Entry 9E01 (electron microscopy, 2.40 A resolution); this record covers chains F and I of the 9 polymer chains in the assembly.

# Chain F
Molecule: Sec-independent protein translocase protein TatB
Source organism: Escherichia coli
UniProt: C3SK17 (C3SK17_ECOLX); residues 1-171 here = UniProt positions 1-171
Amino-acid sequence (171 residues; numbered 1 to 171; the number before each row is that of its first residue):
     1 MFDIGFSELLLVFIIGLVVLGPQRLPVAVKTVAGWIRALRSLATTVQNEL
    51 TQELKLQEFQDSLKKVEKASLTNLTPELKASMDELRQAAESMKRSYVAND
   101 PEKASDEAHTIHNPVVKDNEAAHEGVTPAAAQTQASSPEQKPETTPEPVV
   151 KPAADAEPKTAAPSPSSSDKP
Disordered / not traced: 65-171

# Chain I
Molecule: Glucans biosynthesis protein D
Source organism: Escherichia coli
UniProt: A0A138L4Y6 (A0A138L4Y6_ECOLX); residue numbers follow UniProt; this construct covers 1-551
Amino-acid sequence (552 residues; row label = number of the first residue in the row; numbering starts at 0):
     0 SMDRRRFIKGSMAMAAVCGTSGIASLFSQAAFAADSDIADGQTQRFDFSI
    50 LQSMAHDLAQTAWRGAPRPLPDTLATMTPQAYNSIQYDAEKSLWHNVENR
   100 QLDAQFFHMGMGFRRRVRMFSVDPATHLAREIHFRPELFKYNDAGVDTKQ
   150 LEGQSDLGFAGFRVFKAPELARRDVVSFLGASYFRAVDDTYQYGLSARGL
   200 AIDTYTDSKEEFPDFTAFWFDTVKPGATTFTVYALLDSASITGAYKFTIH
   250 CEKSQVIMDVENHLYARKDIKQLGIAPMTSMFSCGTNERRMCDTIHPQIH
   300 DSDRLSMWRGNGEWICRPLNNPQKLQFNAYTDNNPKGFGLLQLDRDFSHY
   350 QDIMGWYNKRPSLWVEPRNKWGKGTIGLMEIPTTGETLDNIVCFWQPEKA
   400 VKAGDEFAFQYRLYWSAQPPVHCPLARVMATRTGMGGFSEGWAPGEHYPE
   450 KWARRFAVDFVGGDLKAAAPKGIEPVITLSSGEAKQIEILYIEPIDGYRI
   500 QFDWYPTSDSTDPVDMRMYLRCQGDAISETWLYQYFPPAPDKRQYVDDRV
   550 MS
Disordered / not traced: 0, 28-551
Sequence notes: expression tag (0)

# How chain F and chain I interact
Residue-residue contacts (22; chain F residue first):
  Met-1(F) / Cys-17(I)
  Met-1(F) / Gly-18(I)
  Met-1(F) / Ser-20(I)
  Met-1(F) / Gly-21(I)
  Phe-2(F) / Gly-18(I)  hydrogen bond (backbone-backbone)
  Leu-39(F) / Ala-12(I)
  Leu-39(F) / Ala-15(I)  hydrophobic
  Leu-39(F) / Val-16(I)
  Arg-40(F) / Val-16(I)
  Leu-42(F) / Arg-5(I)
  Leu-42(F) / Lys-8(I)
  Leu-42(F) / Ala-12(I)  hydrophobic
  Ala-43(F) / Ala-12(I)
  Ala-43(F) / Val-16(I)  hydrophobic
  Thr-45(F) / Arg-5(I)
  Val-46(F) / Gly-9(I)
  Val-46(F) / Met-13(I)  hydrophobic
  Gln-47(F) / Met-13(I)
  Gln-47(F) / Leu-25(I)  hydrogen bond (side chain-backbone)
  Glu-49(F) / Arg-5(I)  salt bridge
  Leu-50(F) / Met-1(I)  hydrophobic
  Glu-53(F) / Met-1(I)
Also at the interface, not in a pair above, chain I (14 interface residues in all): Thr-19

# Summary
12 residues of chain F and 14 residues of chain I are in contact; the contacts include 2 hydrogen bonds and 1
salt bridge. Among the polar pairs are Glu-49(F)/Arg-5(I), Gln-47(F)/Leu-25(I) and Phe-2(F)/Gly-18(I).
Here chain F is Sec-independent protein translocase protein TatB and chain I is Glucans biosynthesis protein
D, both from Escherichia coli. Entry 9E01 (Cryo-EM structure of a TatBC-MdoD complex from Escherichia coli)
was determined by electron microscopy.
